8X9Y - chains B and Y of the 18 polymer chains in the assembly; structure by electron microscopy, 3.70 A resolution.

== Chain B ==
Molecule: Major capsid protein
Source organism: Human alphaherpesvirus 3
UniProt: P09245 (MCP_VZVD); numbering as in UniProt (aligned over 26-1394)
Amino-acid sequence (1369 residues; row label = number of the first residue in the row):
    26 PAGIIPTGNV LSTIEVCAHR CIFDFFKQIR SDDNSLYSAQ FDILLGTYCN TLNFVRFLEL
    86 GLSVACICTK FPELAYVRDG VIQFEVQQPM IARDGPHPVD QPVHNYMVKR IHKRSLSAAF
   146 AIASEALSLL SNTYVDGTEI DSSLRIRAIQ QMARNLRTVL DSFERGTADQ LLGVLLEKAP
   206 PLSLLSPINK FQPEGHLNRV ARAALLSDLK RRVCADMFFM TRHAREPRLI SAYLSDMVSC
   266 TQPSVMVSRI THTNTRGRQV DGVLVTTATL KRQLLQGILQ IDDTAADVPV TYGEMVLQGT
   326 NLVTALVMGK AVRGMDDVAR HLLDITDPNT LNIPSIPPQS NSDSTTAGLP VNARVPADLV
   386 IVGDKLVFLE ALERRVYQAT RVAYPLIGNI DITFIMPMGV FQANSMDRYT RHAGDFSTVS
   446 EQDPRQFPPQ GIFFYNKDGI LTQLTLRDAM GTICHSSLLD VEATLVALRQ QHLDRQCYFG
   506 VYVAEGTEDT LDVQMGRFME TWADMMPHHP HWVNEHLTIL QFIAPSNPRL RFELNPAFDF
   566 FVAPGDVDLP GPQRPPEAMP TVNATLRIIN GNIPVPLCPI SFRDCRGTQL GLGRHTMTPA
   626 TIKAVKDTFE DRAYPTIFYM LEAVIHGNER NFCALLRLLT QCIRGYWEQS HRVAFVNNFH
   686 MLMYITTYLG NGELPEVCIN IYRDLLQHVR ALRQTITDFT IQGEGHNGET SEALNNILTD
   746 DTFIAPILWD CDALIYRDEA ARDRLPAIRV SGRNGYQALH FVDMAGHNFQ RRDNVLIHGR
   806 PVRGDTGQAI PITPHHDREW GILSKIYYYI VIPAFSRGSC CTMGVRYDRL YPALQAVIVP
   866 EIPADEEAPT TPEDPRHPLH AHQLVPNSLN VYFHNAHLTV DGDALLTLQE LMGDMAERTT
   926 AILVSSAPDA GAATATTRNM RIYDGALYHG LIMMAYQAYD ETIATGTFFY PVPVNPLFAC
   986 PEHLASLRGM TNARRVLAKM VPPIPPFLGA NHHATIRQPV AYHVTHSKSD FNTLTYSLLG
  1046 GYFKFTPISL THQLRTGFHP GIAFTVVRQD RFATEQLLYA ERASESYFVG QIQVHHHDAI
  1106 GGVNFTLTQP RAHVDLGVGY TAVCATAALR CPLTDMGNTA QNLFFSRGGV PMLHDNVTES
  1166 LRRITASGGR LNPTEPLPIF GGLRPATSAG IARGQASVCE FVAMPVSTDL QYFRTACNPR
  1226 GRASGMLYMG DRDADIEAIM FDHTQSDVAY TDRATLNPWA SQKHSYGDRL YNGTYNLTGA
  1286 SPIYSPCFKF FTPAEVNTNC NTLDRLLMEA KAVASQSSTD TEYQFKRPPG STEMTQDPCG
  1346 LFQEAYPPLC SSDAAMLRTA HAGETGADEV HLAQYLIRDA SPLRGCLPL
Unresolved in the structure: 339-376
Differences from the reference sequence: conflict Ala814 (Gly in P09245)
Disulfide bonds: Cys846-Cys985

== Chain Y ==
Molecule: Small capsomere-interacting protein
Source organism: Human alphaherpesvirus 3
UniProt: U5NQG6 (U5NQG6_HHV3); residues 10-103 here correspond to UniProt positions 14-107 (UniProt number = residue number + 4)
Amino-acid sequence (94 residues; numbered 10 to 103; the number before each row is that of its first residue):
    10 SNPTTFSVEA IAAYTPVALI RLLNASGPLQ PGHRVDIADA RSIYTVGAAA SAARARANHN
    70 ANTIRRTAMF AETDPMTWLR PTVGLRRTFN PRII
Differences from the reference sequence: conflict Arg95 (Lys99 in U5NQG6)

== How chain B and chain Y interact ==
Pairs across the interface (46; chain B residue first):
  Glu654(B) with Phe79(Y)
  Arg655(B) with Phe79(Y)
  Cys658(B) with Met78(Y); Phe79(Y), hydrophobic
  Ala659(B) with Met78(Y)
  Leu661(B) with Arg95(Y); Arg96(Y)
  Arg662(B) with Arg96(Y); Phe98(Y); Asn99(Y); Pro100(Y)
  Tyr693(B) with Phe79(Y); Arg95(Y), hydrogen bond (backbone-side chain)
  Asn696(B) with Arg95(Y)
  Glu698(B) with Arg95(Y), salt bridge; Thr97(Y)
  Met789(B) with Thr54(Y); Val55(Y); Ala58(Y), hydrophobic
  His792(B) with Ser51(Y), hydrogen bond; Val55(Y)
  Val807(B) with Phe79(Y), hydrophobic
  Arg808(B) with Ala80(Y), hydrogen bond (side chain-backbone)
  Asp853(B) with Arg50(Y), salt bridge
  Arg854(B) with Arg50(Y)
  Gln860(B) with Thr54(Y); Ala57(Y); Ala58(Y), hydrogen bond (side chain-backbone)
  Pro865(B) with His68(Y)
  Glu866(B) with His68(Y)
  Ile867(B) with His68(Y); Arg101(Y)
  Asp870(B) with Ile103(Y)
  Glu871(B) with Arg101(Y); Ile103(Y)
  Ala873(B) with Arg101(Y)
  Val890(B) with Leu32(Y), hydrophobic
  Asn892(B) with Ser35(Y), hydrogen bond
  Asp908(B) with Pro100(Y)
  Leu911(B) with Arg65(Y), hydrogen bond (backbone-side chain); His68(Y)
  Gln914(B) with Ala61(Y), hydrogen bond (side chain-backbone); Ala62(Y); Arg65(Y)
  Glu915(B) with Arg65(Y); Arg75(Y)
Also at the interface, not in a pair above, chain B (31 interface residues in all): Arg805, Pro857, Ile863
Also at the interface, not in a pair above, chain Y (28 interface residues in all): Arg30, Tyr53, Asn67, Glu81

== Summary ==
Chain B and chain Y form an interface of 31 and 28 residues respectively, with 7 hydrogen bonds and 2 salt
bridges. Polar pairs include Glu698(B)-Arg95(Y), Asp853(B)-Arg50(Y) and Tyr693(B)-Arg95(Y).
Here chain B is Major capsid protein and chain Y is Small capsomere-interacting protein, both from Human
alphaherpesvirus 3. Entry 8X9Y (E-hexon capsomer of the VZV C-Capsid) was determined by electron microscopy,
deposited together with 8X9W, 8X9X, 8X9Z, 8XA0, 8XA1, 8XA2 and 8XA3.
